4QN2 - chains F and G of the 4 polymer chains in the assembly; structure by X-ray diffraction, 2.60 A resolution.

[Chain F (and G)]
Protein: Betaine aldehyde dehydrogenase
Source organism: Staphylococcus aureus subsp. aureus
Notes: EC 1.2.1.8; chain G of this document is another copy of the same molecule, construct and numbering; everything in this record applies to it too
UniProtKB: Q5HCU0 (Q5HCU0_STAAC); residues 1-496 here = UniProt positions 1-496
Sequence (517 residues; numbered -20 to 496; the number before each row is that of its first residue; numbers below 1 keep their minus sign (Met-20 is residue -20)):
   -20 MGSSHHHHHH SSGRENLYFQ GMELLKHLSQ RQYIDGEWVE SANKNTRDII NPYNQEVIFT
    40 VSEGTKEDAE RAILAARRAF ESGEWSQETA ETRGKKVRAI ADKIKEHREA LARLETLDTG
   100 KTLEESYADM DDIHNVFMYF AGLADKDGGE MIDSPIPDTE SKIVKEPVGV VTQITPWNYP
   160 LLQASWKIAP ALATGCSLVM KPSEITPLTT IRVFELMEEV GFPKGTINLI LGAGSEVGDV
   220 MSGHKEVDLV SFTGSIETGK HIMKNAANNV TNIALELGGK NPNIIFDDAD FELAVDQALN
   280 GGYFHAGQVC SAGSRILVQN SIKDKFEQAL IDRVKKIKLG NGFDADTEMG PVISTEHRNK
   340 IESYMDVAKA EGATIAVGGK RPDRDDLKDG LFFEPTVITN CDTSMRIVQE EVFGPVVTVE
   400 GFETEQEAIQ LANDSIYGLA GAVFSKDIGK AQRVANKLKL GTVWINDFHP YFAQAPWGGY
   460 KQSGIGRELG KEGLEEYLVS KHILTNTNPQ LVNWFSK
Unresolved in the structure: -20 to 0
Differences from the reference sequence: expression tag (-20 to 0); engineered mutation Ser234 (Gly in Q5HCU0)
Residues lining bound ligands: NAD (nicotinamide-adenine-dinucleotide): Ile153, Thr154, Pro155, Trp156, Asn157, Gln162, Trp165, Lys180, Pro181, Ser182, Glu183, Ala212, Gly213, Ser214, Gly217, Asp218, Phe231, Thr232, Gly233, Ser234, Thr237, His240, Ile241, Glu255, Leu256, Gly257, Gly258, Cys289, Glu390, Phe392, Leu418, Trp456
From the paper describing this entry:
  - catalytic residues: Glu255, Cys289 (by similarity / conservation)
  - binding site for NAD: Ser234, Cys289
  - mutagenesis - G234S: increased binding to NAD (citing earlier work)
  - specificity-determining residues: Ile28 (proposed by the authors, not directly observed)

[Interface between chain F and chain G]
Pairs across the interface (25; chain F residue first):
  Glu70(F) with Asn114(G); Gln453(G), hydrogen bond
  Lys74(F) with His113(G); Asn114(G), hydrogen bond
  Arg77(F) with Arg77(G); Met117(G)
  Asp81(F) with Arg77(G), salt bridge
  His113(F) with Lys74(G)
  Asn114(F) with Glu70(G); Lys74(G), hydrogen bond
  Met117(F) with Arg77(G)
  Tyr118(F) with Asp124(G); Lys125(G)
  Gly121(F) with Gly121(G); Lys125(G)
  Leu122(F) with Lys125(G)
  Asp124(F) with Tyr118(G); Gln453(G), hydrogen bond
  Lys125(F) with Tyr118(G); Leu122(G); Lys470(G), hydrogen bond (backbone-side chain)
  Gln431(F) with Glu139(G)
  Gln453(F) with Glu70(G), hydrogen bond; Asp124(G), hydrogen bond
  Lys470(F) with Lys125(G), hydrogen bond (side chain-backbone)

[Overview]
15 residues of chain F face 14 of chain G across their interface, with 8 hydrogen bonds and 1 salt bridge.
Among the polar pairs are Asp81(F)-Arg77(G), Glu70(F)-Gln453(G) and Lys74(F)-Asn114(G). Chain F binds NAD. The
paper reports catalytic residues Glu255(F) and Cys289(F); G234S of chain F increases binding to NAD.
Both chains are Betaine aldehyde dehydrogenase (Staphylococcus aureus subsp. aureus). Entry 4QN2 (2.6 Angstrom
resolution crystal structure of betaine aldehyde dehydrogenase (betB) G234S mutant from Staphylococcus aureus
(IDP00699) ...) was determined by X-ray diffraction, deposited together with 4QTO, 4QJE, 4Q92, 4NU9 and 4NEA.
